Entry 7PKZ (electron microscopy, 9.80 A resolution (very low resolution: no residue pairs are listed; an interface is given only as per-side residue counts)); this record covers chains EB and FB of the 78 polymer chains in the assembly.

[Chain EB (and FB)]
Name: Major vault protein
Source organism: Rattus norvegicus
Notes: chain FB of this document is another copy of the same molecule, construct and numbering; everything in this record applies to it too
Reference sequence: Q62667 (MVP_RAT); residues 1-861 here = UniProt positions 1-861
Sequence (861 residues; each row starts with the number of its first residue):
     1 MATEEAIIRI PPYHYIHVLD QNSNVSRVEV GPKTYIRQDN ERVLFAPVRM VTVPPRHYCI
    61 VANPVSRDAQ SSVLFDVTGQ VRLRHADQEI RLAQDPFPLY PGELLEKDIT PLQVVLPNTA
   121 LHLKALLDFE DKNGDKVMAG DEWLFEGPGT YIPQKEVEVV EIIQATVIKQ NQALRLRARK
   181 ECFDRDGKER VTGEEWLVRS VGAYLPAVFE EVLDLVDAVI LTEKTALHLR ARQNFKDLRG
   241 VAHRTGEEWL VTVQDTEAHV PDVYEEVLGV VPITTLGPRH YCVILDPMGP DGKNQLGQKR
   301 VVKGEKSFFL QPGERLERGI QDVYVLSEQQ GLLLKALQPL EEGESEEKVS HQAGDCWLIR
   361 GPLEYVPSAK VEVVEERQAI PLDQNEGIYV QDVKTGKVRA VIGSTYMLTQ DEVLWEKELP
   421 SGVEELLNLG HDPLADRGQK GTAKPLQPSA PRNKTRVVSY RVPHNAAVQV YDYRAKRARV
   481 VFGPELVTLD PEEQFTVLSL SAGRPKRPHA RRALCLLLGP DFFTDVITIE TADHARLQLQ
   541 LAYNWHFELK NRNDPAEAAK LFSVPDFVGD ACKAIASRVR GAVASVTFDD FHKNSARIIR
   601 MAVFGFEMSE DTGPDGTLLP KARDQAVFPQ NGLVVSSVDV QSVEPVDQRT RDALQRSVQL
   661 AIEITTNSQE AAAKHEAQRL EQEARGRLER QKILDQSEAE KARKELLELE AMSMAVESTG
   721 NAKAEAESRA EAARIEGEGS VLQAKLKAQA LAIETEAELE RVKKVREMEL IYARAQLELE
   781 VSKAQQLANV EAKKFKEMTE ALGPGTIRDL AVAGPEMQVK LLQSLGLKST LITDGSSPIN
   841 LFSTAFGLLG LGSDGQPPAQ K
Unresolved in the structure: 1-4, 429-448, 610-618, 816-861
Construct notes: conflict Ala69 (Thr in Q62667), Val77 (Ile in Q62667), Leu104 (Val in Q62667), Asp186 (Glu in Q62667), Glu189 (Gly in Q62667), Arg232 (Leu in Q62667), Lys236 (Arg in Q62667), Ala242 (Leu in Q62667)
Reported in the primary citation:
  - mutagenesis - D39A (Tm = 59 degC): unchanged stability
  - mutagenesis - E4K/E5K/I7N/D39K, I7K (Tm = 56 degC): decreased stability

[Chain EB / chain FB interface]
At this resolution (10 A) residue pairs are not listed: 121 residues of chain EB and 121 of chain FB lie at the interface.

[Summary]
The chain EB/chain FB interface involves 121 residues from each chain. From the paper: E4K/E5K/I7N/D39K and
I7K of chain EB reduce stability; D39A of chain EB leaves stability unchanged.
Both chains are Major vault protein (Rattus norvegicus). Entry 7PKZ (Vault structure in committed
conformation) was determined by electron microscopy together with 7PKY and 7PKR from the same study.
